Entry 6TZU (X-ray diffraction, 1.80 A resolution); this record covers chains A and F of the 4 polymer chains in the assembly.

# Chain A
Protein: 4-hydroxy-tetrahydrodipicolinate synthase
From: Campylobacter jejuni subsp. jejuni serotype O:2 (strain ATCC 700819 / NCTC 11168)
Notes: EC 4.3.3.7
Reference sequence: Q9PPB4 (DAPA_CAMJE); residues 1-298 here = UniProt positions 1-298
Sequence (310 residues; each row starts with the number of its first residue; numbers below 1 keep their minus sign (Met-11 is residue -11)):
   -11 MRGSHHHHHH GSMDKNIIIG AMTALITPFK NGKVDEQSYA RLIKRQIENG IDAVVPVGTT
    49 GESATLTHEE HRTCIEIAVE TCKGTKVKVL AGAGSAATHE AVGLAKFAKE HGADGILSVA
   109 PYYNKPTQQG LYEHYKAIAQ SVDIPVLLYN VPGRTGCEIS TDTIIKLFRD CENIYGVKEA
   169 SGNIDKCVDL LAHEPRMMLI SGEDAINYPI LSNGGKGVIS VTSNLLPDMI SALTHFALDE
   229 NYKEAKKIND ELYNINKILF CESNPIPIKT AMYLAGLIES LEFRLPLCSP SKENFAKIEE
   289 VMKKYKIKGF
Not modelled in the structure: -11 to 2
Sequence notes: expression tag (-11 to 0); engineered mutation Ala84 (Asn in Q9PPB4)
Bound ions: Mg2+ near Asp227 (its only coordinating residue here)
UniProt features mapped onto this chain:
  - active site: Tyr137 (Proton donor/acceptor), Lys166 (Schiff-base intermediate with substrate)
  - binding site (pyruvate): Thr48, Ile207
  - site (Part of a proton relay during catalysis): Thr47, Tyr111

# Chain F
Protein: 4-hydroxy-tetrahydrodipicolinate synthase
From: Campylobacter jejuni subsp. jejuni serotype O:2 (strain ATCC 700819 / NCTC 11168)
Notes: EC 4.3.3.7
Reference sequence: Q9PPB4 (DAPA_CAMJE); residues 1-298 here = UniProt positions 1-298
Sequence (310 residues; row label = number of the first residue in the row; numbers below 1 keep their minus sign (Met-11 is residue -11)):
   -11 MRGSHHHHHH GSMDKNIIIG AMTALITPFK NGKVDEQSYA RLIKRQIENG IDAVVPVGTT
    49 GESATLTHEE HRTCIEIAVE TCKGTKVKVL AGAGSAATHE AVGLAKFAKE HGADGILSVA
   109 PYYNKPTQQG LYEHYKAIAQ SVDIPVLLYN VPGRTGCEIS TDTIIKLFRD CENIYGVKEA
   169 SGNIDKCVDL LAHEPRMMLI SGEDAINYPI LSNGGKGVIS VTSNLLPDMI SALTHFALDE
   229 NYKEAKKIND ELYNINKILF CESNPIPIKT AMYLAGLIES LEFRLPLCSP SKENFAKIEE
   289 VMKKYKIKGF
Not modelled in the structure: -11 to 2
Sequence notes: expression tag (-11 to 0); engineered mutation Ala84 (Asn in Q9PPB4)
Modified positions: Lys166 ((2S)-2-amino-6-[(1-hydroxy-1-oxo-propan-2-ylidene)amino]hexanoic acid; KPI)
Bound ions: Mg2+ near Asp40 (its only coordinating residue here)
UniProt features mapped onto this chain:
  - active site: Tyr137 (Proton donor/acceptor), Lys166 (Schiff-base intermediate with substrate)
  - binding site (pyruvate): Thr48, Ile207
  - site (Part of a proton relay during catalysis): Thr47, Tyr111

# Chain A / chain F interface
Residue-residue contacts - 56 pairs, chain A then chain F:
  Thr47(A) - Tyr111(F)  hydrogen bond
  Ala52(A) - Ala85(F)
  Thr53(A) - Ala85(F)
  Thr53(A) - His87(F)
  Ala84(A) - Pro274(F)
  Ala85(A) - Ala52(F)
  Ala85(A) - Thr53(F)
  Thr86(A) - Leu273(F)  hydrogen bond (backbone-backbone)
  Thr86(A) - Pro274(F)
  His87(A) - Thr53(F)  hydrogen bond (side chain-backbone)
  Val107(A) - Tyr111(F)
  Pro109(A) - Pro274(F)  hydrophobic
  Tyr110(A) - Tyr110(F)  hydrophobic
  Tyr110(A) - Tyr111(F)  hydrophobic
  Tyr111(A) - Thr47(F)  hydrogen bond
  Tyr111(A) - Val107(F)
  Tyr111(A) - Tyr110(F)  hydrophobic
  Tyr111(A) - Arg142(F)  hydrogen bond (backbone-side chain)
  Asn112(A) - Ala52(F)
  Asn112(A) - Arg142(F)
  Asn112(A) - Pro274(F)
  Asn112(A) - Leu275(F)
  Lys113(A) - Arg142(F)
  Lys113(A) - Ser251(F)  hydrogen bond (backbone-side chain)
  Pro114(A) - Pro274(F)
  Thr115(A) - Glu250(F)
  Thr115(A) - Ile254(F)
  Thr115(A) - Cys276(F)
  Gln117(A) - Cys276(F)
  Gly118(A) - Pro274(F)
  Gly118(A) - Cys276(F)
  Glu121(A) - Leu273(F)
  His122(A) - Pro274(F)
  Gly141(A) - Lys113(F)
  Gly141(A) - Gly144(F)
  Arg142(A) - Tyr111(F)  hydrogen bond (side chain-backbone)
  Arg142(A) - Asn112(F)
  Arg142(A) - Lys113(F)
  Arg142(A) - Thr143(F)
  Thr143(A) - Arg142(F)
  Gly144(A) - Gly141(F)
  Glu250(A) - Thr115(F)
  Ser251(A) - Lys113(F)  hydrogen bond (side chain-backbone)
  Ile254(A) - Thr115(F)
  Leu273(A) - Thr86(F)  hydrogen bond (backbone-backbone)
  Leu273(A) - Glu121(F)
  Pro274(A) - Ala84(F)
  Pro274(A) - Thr86(F)
  Pro274(A) - Pro109(F)  hydrophobic
  Pro274(A) - Asn112(F)
  Pro274(A) - Pro114(F)
  Pro274(A) - Gly118(F)
  Leu275(A) - Asn112(F)
  Cys276(A) - Thr115(F)
  Cys276(A) - Gln117(F)
  Cys276(A) - Gly118(F)
Interface residues without a listed pair, chain A (33 interface residues in all): Ser51, Tyr137, Val139
Interface residues without a listed pair, chain F (33 interface residues in all): Ser51, His122, Tyr137, Val139

# Summary
The chain A/chain F interface involves 33 residues from each chain; the contacts include 9 hydrogen bonds.
Polar pairs include Thr47(A)-Tyr111(F), His87(A)-Thr53(F) and Tyr111(A)-Thr47(F).
Here chain A is 4-hydroxy-tetrahydrodipicolinate synthase and chain F is 4-hydroxy-tetrahydrodipicolinate
synthase, both from Campylobacter jejuni subsp. jejuni serotype O:2 (strain ATCC 700819 / NCTC 11168). Entry
6TZU (Dihydrodipicolinate synthase (DHDPS) from C.jejuni, N84A mutant with pyruvate bound in the active site)
was determined by X-ray diffraction (same publication as 6U01).
